9DA8 - chains B and D of the 8 polymer chains in the assembly; structure by electron microscopy, 2.94 A resolution.

# Chain B
Protein: Tubulin alpha-1B chain
Source organism: Sus scrofa
UniProt: Q2XVP4 (TBA1B_PIG); residue numbers follow UniProt; this construct covers 1-451
Sequence (451 residues; row label = number of the first residue in the row):
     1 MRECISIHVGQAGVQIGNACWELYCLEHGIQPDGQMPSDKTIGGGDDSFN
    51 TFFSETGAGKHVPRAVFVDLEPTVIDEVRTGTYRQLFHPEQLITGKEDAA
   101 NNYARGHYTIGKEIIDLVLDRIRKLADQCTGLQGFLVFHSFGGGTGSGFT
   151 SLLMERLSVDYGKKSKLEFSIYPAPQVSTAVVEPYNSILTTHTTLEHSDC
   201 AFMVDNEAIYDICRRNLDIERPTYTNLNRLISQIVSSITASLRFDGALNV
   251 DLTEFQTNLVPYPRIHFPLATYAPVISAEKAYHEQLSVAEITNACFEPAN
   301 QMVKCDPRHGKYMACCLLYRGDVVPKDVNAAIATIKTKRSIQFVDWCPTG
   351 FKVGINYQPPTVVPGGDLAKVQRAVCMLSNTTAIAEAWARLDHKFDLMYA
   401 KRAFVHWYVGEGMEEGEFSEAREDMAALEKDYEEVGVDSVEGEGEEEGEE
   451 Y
Not modelled in the structure: 39-46, 440-451
Bound ions: Mg2+: Glu71 (together with GTP)
Residues lining bound ligands: GTP (guanosine-5'-triphosphate): Gly10, Gln11, Ala12, Gln15, Glu71, Asp98, Ala99, Ala100, Asn101, Ser140, Gly142, Gly143, Gly144, Thr145, Gly146, Ile171, Thr179, Glu183, Asn206, Tyr224, Leu227, Asn228, Ile231
UniProt features mapped onto this chain:
  - motif: Met1 to Cys4 (MREC motif)
  - active site: Glu254
  - binding site (GTP): Gly10, Gln11, Ala12, Gln15, Glu71, Ala99, Ser140, Gly143, Gly144, Thr145, Gly146, Thr179, Glu183, Asn206, Tyr224, Asn228, Leu252
  - binding site (Mg(2+)): Glu71
  - site: Tyr451 (Involved in polymerization)
  - modified residue: Lys40 (N6,N6,N6-trimethyllysine), Ser48 (Phosphoserine), Ser232 (Phosphoserine), Tyr282 (3'-nitrotyrosine), Arg339 (Omega-N-methylarginine), Ser439 (Phosphoserine), Glu443 (5-glutamyl polyglutamate), Glu445 (5-glutamyl polyglutamate), Tyr451 (3'-nitrotyrosine)
  - cross-link (Glycyl lysine isopeptide (Lys-Gly)): Lys326 (interchain with G-Cter in ubiquitin), Lys370 (interchain with G-Cter in ubiquitin)

# Chain D
Protein: Microtubule-associated protein tau
Source organism: Homo sapiens
UniProt: P10636 (TAU_HUMAN); residues -316 to 441 here correspond to UniProt positions 1-758 (UniProt number = residue number + 317)
Sequence (758 residues; each row starts with the number of its first residue; numbers below 1 keep their minus sign (Met-316 is residue -316)):
  -316 MAEPRQEFEVMEDHAGTYGLGDRKDQGGYTMHQDQEGDTDAGLKESPLQT
  -266 PTEDGSEEPGSETSDAKSTPTAEDVTAPLVDEGAPGKQAAAQPHTEIPEG
  -216 TTAEEAGIGDTPSLEDEAAGHVTQEPESGKVVQEGFLREPGPPGLSHQLM
  -166 SGMPGAPLLPEGPREATRQPSGTGPEDTEGGRHAPELLKHQLLGDLHQEG
  -116 PPLKGAGGKERPGSKEEVDEDRDVDESSPQDSPPSKASPAQDGRPPQTAA
   -66 REATSIPGFPAEGAIPLPVDFLSKVSTEIPASEPDGPSVGRAKGQDAPLE
   -16 FTFHVEITPNVQKEQAHSEEHLGRAAFPGAPGEGPEARGPSLGEDTKEAD
    34 LPEPSEKQPAAAPRGKPVSRVPQLKARMVSKSKDGTGSDDKKAKTSTRSS
    84 AKTLKNRPCLSPKHPTPGSSDPLIQPSSPAVCPEPPSSPKYVSSVTSRTG
   134 SSGAKEMKLKGADGKTKIATPRGAAPPGQKGQANATRIPAKTPPAPKTPP
   184 SSGEPPKSGDRSGYSSPGSPGTPGSRSRTPSLPTPPTREPKKVAVVRTPP
   234 KSPSSAKSRLQTAPVPMPDLKNVKSKIGSTENLKHQPGGGKVQIINKKLD
   284 LSNVQSKCGSKDNIKHVPGGGSVQIVYKPVDLSKVTSKCGSLGNIHHKPG
   334 GGQVEVKSEKLDFKDRVQSKIGSLDNITHVPGGGNKKIETHKLTFRENAK
   384 AKTDHGAEIVYKSPVVSGDTSPRHLSNVSSTGSIDMVDSPQLATLADEVS
   434 ASLAKQGL
Not modelled in the structure: -316 to 273, 301-441
UniProt features mapped onto this chain:
  - site (Not glycated): Lys-293, Lys-273, Lys-250, Lys64, Lys74, Lys75, Lys77, Lys148, Lys180, Lys190, Lys224, Lys240, Lys254, Lys257, Lys267, Lys274, Lys290, Lys294, Lys298, Lys311 and 11 more in UniProt
  - modified residue: Ala-315 (N-acetylalanine), Tyr-299 (Phosphotyrosine), Tyr-288 (Phosphotyrosine), Ser-271 (Phosphoserine), Ser-256 (Phosphoserine), Thr-248 (Phosphothreonine), Thr-246 (Phosphothreonine), Thr-206 (Phosphothreonine), Ser-103 (Phosphoserine), Thr153 (Phosphothreonine), Arg155 (Omega-N-methylarginine), Lys163 (N6,N6-dimethyllysine), Asn167 (Deamidated asparagine), Thr169 (Phosphothreonine), Thr175 (Phosphothreonine), Thr181 (Phosphothreonine), Ser185 (Phosphoserine), Ser191 (Phosphoserine), Ser195 (Phosphoserine), Tyr197 (Phosphotyrosine) and 41 more in UniProt
  - glycosylation: Lys-230 (N-linked (Glc) (glycation) lysine), Lys66 (N-linked (Glc) (glycation) lysine), Lys150 (N-linked (Glc) (glycation) lysine), Lys163 (N-linked (Glc) (glycation) lysine), Lys174 (N-linked (Glc) (glycation) lysine), Ser208 (O-linked (GlcNAc) serine), Lys225 (N-linked (Glc) (glycation) lysine), Lys234 (N-linked (Glc) (glycation) lysine), Ser238 (O-linked (GlcNAc) serine), Lys259 (N-linked (Glc) (glycation) lysine), Lys280 (N-linked (Glc) (glycation) lysine), Lys281 (N-linked (Glc) (glycation) lysine), Lys347 (N-linked (Glc) (glycation) lysine), Lys353 (N-linked (Glc) (glycation) lysine), Lys369 (N-linked (Glc) (glycation) lysine), Ser400 (O-linked (GlcNAc) serine)
  - cross-link (Glycyl lysine isopeptide (Lys-Gly)): Lys-273 (interchain with G-Cter in ubiquitin), Lys254 (interchain with G-Cter in ubiquitin), Lys259 (interchain with G-Cter in ubiquitin), Lys267 (interchain with G-Cter in ubiquitin), Lys281 (interchain with G-Cter in ubiquitin), Lys298 (interchain with G-Cter in ubiquitin), Lys311 (interchain with G-Cter in ubiquitin), Lys317 (interchain with G-Cter in ubiquitin), Lys321 (interchain with G-Cter in ubiquitin), Lys331 (interchain with G-Cter in ubiquitin), Lys343 (interchain with G-Cter in ubiquitin), Lys347 (interchain with G-Cter in ubiquitin), Lys353 (interchain with G-Cter in ubiquitin), Lys369 (interchain with G-Cter in ubiquitin), Lys375 (interchain with G-Cter in ubiquitin), Lys385 (interchain with G-Cter in ubiquitin)

# How chain B and chain D interact
Contacting residue pairs (27):
  Tyr262(B) - Ser293(D)
  Arg264(B) - Lys290(D)
  Asp396(B) - Leu282(D)
  Tyr399(B) - Leu282(D)  hydrophobic
  Ala400(B) - Asn279(D)
  Ala400(B) - Lys280(D)  hydrogen bond (backbone-backbone)
  Lys401(B) - Ile277(D)
  Lys401(B) - Ile278(D)
  Lys401(B) - Asn279(D)
  Arg402(B) - Lys280(D)
  Arg422(B) - Leu284(D)
  Glu423(B) - Leu284(D)
  Glu423(B) - Val287(D)
  Asp424(B) - Lys290(D)  salt bridge
  Ala426(B) - Val287(D)  hydrophobic
  Ala427(B) - Gln288(D)
  Ala427(B) - Lys290(D)
  Lys430(B) - Val287(D)
  Lys430(B) - Ser289(D)  hydrogen bond (backbone-side chain)
  Asp431(B) - Ser289(D)  hydrogen bond (backbone-side chain)
  Asp431(B) - Lys290(D)  hydrogen bond (side chain-backbone)
  Asp431(B) - Cys291(D)  hydrogen bond (side chain-backbone)
  Glu434(B) - Ser289(D)
  Glu434(B) - Cys291(D)  hydrogen bond
  Glu434(B) - Ser293(D)  hydrogen bond
  Glu434(B) - Lys294(D)
  Val435(B) - Cys291(D)  hydrophobic

# Overview
The interface between chain B and chain D involves 16 residues on one side and 13 on the other; the contacts
include 7 hydrogen bonds and 1 salt bridge. Among the polar pairs are Asp424(B)-Lys290(D), Lys430(B)-Ser289(D)
and Asp431(B)-Ser289(D). Ligands of chain B: GTP.
Here chain B is Tubulin alpha-1B chain (Sus scrofa) and chain D is Microtubule-associated protein tau (Homo
sapiens). Entry 9DA8 (Tau-Microtubule structure in the presence of ATP) was determined by electron microscopy.
